PDB entry 9MDR | electron microscopy, 3.33 A resolution | chains A and B of the 7 polymer chains in the assembly

[Chain A (and B)]
Name: Adp-ribosyltransferase binding component
Organism: Clostridioides difficile R20291
Notes: chain B of this document is another copy of the same molecule, construct and numbering; everything in this record applies to it too
UniProtKB: A0A9R0BM17 (A0A9R0BM17_CLODR); numbering as in UniProt (aligned over 1-876)
Amino-acid sequence (876 residues; numbered 1 to 876; the number before each row is that of its first residue):
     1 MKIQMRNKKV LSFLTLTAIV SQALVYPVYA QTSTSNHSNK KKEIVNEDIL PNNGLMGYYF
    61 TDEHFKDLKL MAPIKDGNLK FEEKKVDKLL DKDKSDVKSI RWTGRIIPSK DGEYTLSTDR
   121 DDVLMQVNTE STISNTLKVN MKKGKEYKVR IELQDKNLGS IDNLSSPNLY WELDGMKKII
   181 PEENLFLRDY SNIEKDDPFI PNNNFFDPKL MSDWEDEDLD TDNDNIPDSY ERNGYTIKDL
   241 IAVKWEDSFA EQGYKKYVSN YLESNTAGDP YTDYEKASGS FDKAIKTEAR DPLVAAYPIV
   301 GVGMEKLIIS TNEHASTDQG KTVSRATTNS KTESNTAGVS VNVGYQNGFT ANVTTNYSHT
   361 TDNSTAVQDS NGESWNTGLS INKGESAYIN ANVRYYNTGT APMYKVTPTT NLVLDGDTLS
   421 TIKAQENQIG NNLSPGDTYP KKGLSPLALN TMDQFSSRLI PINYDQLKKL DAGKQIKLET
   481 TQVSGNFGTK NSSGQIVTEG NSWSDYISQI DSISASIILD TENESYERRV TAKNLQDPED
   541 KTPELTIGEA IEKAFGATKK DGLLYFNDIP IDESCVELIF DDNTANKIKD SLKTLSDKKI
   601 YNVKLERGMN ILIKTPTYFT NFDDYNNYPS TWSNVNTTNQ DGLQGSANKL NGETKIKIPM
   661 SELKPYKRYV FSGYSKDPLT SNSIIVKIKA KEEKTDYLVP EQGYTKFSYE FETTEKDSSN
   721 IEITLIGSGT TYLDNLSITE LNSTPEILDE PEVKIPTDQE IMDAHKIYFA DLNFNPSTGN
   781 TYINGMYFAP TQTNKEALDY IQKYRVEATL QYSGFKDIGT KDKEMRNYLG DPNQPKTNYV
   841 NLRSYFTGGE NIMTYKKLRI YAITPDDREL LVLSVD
Disordered / not traced: 1-219, 316-377, 618-876
Bound ions: Ca2+ site 1: D220, D222, D224, I226, E231; Ca2+ site 2: D222, D224, E231, N260, E263, D273
What the authors report for this chain:
  - self-association interface (contacts with another copy of this molecule): S456 to N463

[Chain A / chain B interface]
Pairs across the interface (62; chain A residue first):
  E263(A) - K283(B)  salt bridge
  S380(A) - H314(B)
  S380(A) - A315(B)
  I381(A) - A315(B)
  N382(A) - H314(B)  hydrogen bond
  K383(A) - T311(B)
  K383(A) - E313(B)  salt bridge
  G384(A) - T311(B)  hydrogen bond (backbone-backbone)
  N411(A) - S445(B)  hydrogen bond (side chain-backbone)
  N411(A) - P446(B)
  V413(A) - S445(B)
  D417(A) - K306(B)  salt bridge
  T418(A) - N390(B)
  T418(A) - N392(B)
  T418(A) - S445(B)
  T418(A) - P446(B)  hydrogen bond (side chain-backbone)
  T418(A) - A448(B)
  L419(A) - N390(B)
  T421(A) - N427(B)
  T421(A) - L447(B)
  T421(A) - A448(B)
  K423(A) - E426(B)
  K423(A) - N427(B)
  M452(A) - S456(B)  hydrogen bond (backbone-side chain)
  D453(A) - F455(B)
  D453(A) - S456(B)
  D453(A) - S457(B)  hydrogen bond
  Q454(A) - E426(B)
  R458(A) - S456(B)
  R458(A) - L459(B)
  N463(A) - I309(B)
  N463(A) - S310(B)  hydrogen bond
  E479(A) - S445(B)  hydrogen bond (side chain-backbone)
  T480(A) - L444(B)
  T481(A) - Y439(B)
  Q482(A) - I429(B)  hydrogen bond (side chain-backbone)
  Q482(A) - G430(B)
  Q482(A) - N431(B)  hydrogen bond (side chain-backbone)
  Q482(A) - Y439(B)  hydrogen bond
  T489(A) - Q495(B)
  N501(A) - Q495(B)
  S504(A) - Y404(B)
  S504(A) - N431(B)
  S504(A) - N432(B)  hydrogen bond (backbone-side chain)
  D505(A) - Y404(B)
  D505(A) - I496(B)
  D505(A) - T498(B)
  Y506(A) - Q495(B)
  Y506(A) - I496(B)  hydrogen bond (side chain-backbone)
  I507(A) - N432(B)
  S508(A) - A284(B)
  S508(A) - N432(B)
  S508(A) - S434(B)  hydrogen bond
  Q509(A) - K283(B)
  S512(A) - K283(B)  hydrogen bond (side chain-backbone)
  D537(A) - R290(B)  salt bridge
  P538(A) - Q252(B)
  P538(A) - G253(B)
  P538(A) - Y254(B)  hydrophobic
  E539(A) - I237(B)
  E539(A) - D239(B)
  E539(A) - Y254(B)  hydrogen bond
Interface residues without a listed pair, chain A (46 interface residues in all): T221, L262, P270, L379, T409, G416, S420, I422, F455, Q466, F487, I513
Interface residues without a listed pair, chain B (46 interface residues in all): K238, L240, D282, I308, N312, G443, N450, Q454

[Summary]
The chain A/chain B interface involves 46 residues from each chain; the contacts include 16 hydrogen bonds and
4 salt bridges. Among the polar pairs are E263(A)-K283(B), K383(A)-E313(B) and D417(A)-K306(B). D220(A),
D222(A), D224(A), I226(A) and E231(A) coordinate Ca2+ site 1. From the paper: a self-association interface
involving S456(A).
Both chains are Adp-ribosyltransferase binding component (Clostridioides difficile R20291). Entry 9MDR
(Clostridioides difficile Transferase B Component Symmetric Heptamer) was determined by electron microscopy
(same publication as 9MDI, 9MDJ, 9MDL, 9MDN and 9MDP).
